Entry 3MC8 (X-ray diffraction, 2.59 A resolution); this record covers chain A.

[Chain A]
Molecule: Alr2269 protein
Organism: Nostoc sp
Notes: fragment: Periplasmic POTRA domains (residues 161-467)
UniProtKB: Q8YUR6 (Q8YUR6_ANASP); numbering as in UniProt (aligned over 161-467)
Amino-acid sequence (316 residues; numbered 160 to 475; the number before each row is that of its first residue):
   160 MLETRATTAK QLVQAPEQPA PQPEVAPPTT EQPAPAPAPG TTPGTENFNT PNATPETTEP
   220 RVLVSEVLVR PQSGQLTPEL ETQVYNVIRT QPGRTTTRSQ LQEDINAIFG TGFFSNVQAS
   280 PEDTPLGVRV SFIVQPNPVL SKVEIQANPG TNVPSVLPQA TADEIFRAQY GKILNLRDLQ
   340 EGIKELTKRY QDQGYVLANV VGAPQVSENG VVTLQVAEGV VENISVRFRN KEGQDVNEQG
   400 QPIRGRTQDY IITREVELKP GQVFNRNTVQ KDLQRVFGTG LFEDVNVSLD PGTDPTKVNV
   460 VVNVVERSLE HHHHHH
Unresolved in the structure: 160-216, 474-475
Construct notes: initiating methionine (160); expression tag (468-475)
What the authors report for this chain:
  - conformationally variable residues (side-chain flip): Tyr-329 (from molecular simulation)

[Summary]
From the paper: conformational variability at Tyr-329.
Chain A is Alr2269 protein (Nostoc sp); the structure, POTRA1-3 of the periplasmic domain of Omp85 from
Anabaena, was determined by X-ray diffraction (same publication as 3MC9).
